4BCM - chains A and B; structure by X-ray diffraction, 2.45 A resolution.

== Chain A ==
Molecule: Cyclin-dependent kinase 2
Source organism: Homo sapiens
Notes: EC 2.7.11.22
UniProt: P24941 (CDK2_HUMAN); numbering as in UniProt (aligned over 1-298)
Amino-acid sequence (301 residues; numbered -2 to 298; the number before each row is that of its first residue; numbers below 1 keep their minus sign (Pro-2 is residue -2)):
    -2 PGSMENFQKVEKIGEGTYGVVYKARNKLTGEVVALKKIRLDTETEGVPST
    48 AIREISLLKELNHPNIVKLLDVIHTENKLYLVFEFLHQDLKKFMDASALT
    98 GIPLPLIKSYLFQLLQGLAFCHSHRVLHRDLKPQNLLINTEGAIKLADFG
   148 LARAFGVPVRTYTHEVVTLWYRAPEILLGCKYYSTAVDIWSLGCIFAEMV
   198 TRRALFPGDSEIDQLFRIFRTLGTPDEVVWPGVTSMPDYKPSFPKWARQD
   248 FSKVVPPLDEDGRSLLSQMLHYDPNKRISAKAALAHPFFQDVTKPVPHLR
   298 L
Unresolved in the structure: 38-40, 297-298
Modified / non-standard residues: Thr160 (phosphothreonine; TPO)
Construct notes: expression tag (-2 to 0)
Residues lining bound ligands: T7Z (4-(4-methyl-2-methylimino-3H-1,3-thiazol-5-yl)-2-[(4-methyl-3-morpholin-4-ylsulfonyl-phenyl)amino]pyrimidine-5-carbonitrile): Ile10, Gly11, Glu12, Gly13, Val18, Ala31, Lys33, Val64, Phe80, Glu81, Phe82, Leu83, His84, Gln85, Asp86, Lys89, Gln131, Leu134, Ala144
Reported in the primary citation:
  - binding site for T7Z: Ala31, Phe80, Asp86, Lys89, Leu134

== Chain B ==
Molecule: Cyclin-A2
Source organism: Homo sapiens
UniProt: P20248 (CCNA2_HUMAN); residues 171-432 here = UniProt positions 171-432
Amino-acid sequence (262 residues; row label = number of the first residue in the row):
   171 SVNEVPDYHEDIHTYLREMEVKCKPKVGYMKKQPDITNSMRAILVDWLVE
   221 VGEEYKLQNETLHLAVNYIDRFLSSMSVLRGKLQLVGTAAMLLASKFEEI
   271 YPPEVAEFVYITDDTYTKKQVLRMEHLVLKVLTFDLAAPTVNQFLTQYFL
   321 HQQPANCKVESLAMFLGELSLIDADPYLKYLPSVIAGAAFHLALYTVTGQ
   371 SWPESLIRKTGYTLESLKPCLMDLHQTYLKAPQHAQQSIREKYKNSKYHG
   421 VSLLNPPETLNL
Unresolved in the structure: 171-175
Residues lining bound ligands: monothioglycerol (SGM): Met189, Lys192, Cys193, Arg241, Asp305

== Chain A / chain B interface ==
Residue-residue contacts (62):
  Thr41(A) - Lys288(B)  hydrogen bond (backbone-side chain)
  Glu42(A) - Lys266(B)  hydrogen bond (backbone-side chain)
  Glu42(A) - Glu274(B)
  Glu42(A) - Val275(B)  hydrogen bond (side chain-backbone)
  Glu42(A) - Lys288(B)  salt bridge
  Gly43(A) - Lys266(B)
  Gly43(A) - Leu292(B)
  Gly43(A) - Glu295(B)
  Val44(A) - Lys266(B)  hydrogen bond (backbone-side chain)
  Val44(A) - Glu295(B)  hydrogen bond (backbone-side chain)
  Val44(A) - Leu299(B)  hydrophobic
  Ser46(A) - Lys266(B)
  Ile49(A) - Leu263(B)  hydrophobic
  Ile49(A) - Lys266(B)
  Ile49(A) - Leu306(B)  hydrophobic
  Arg50(A) - Lys266(B)
  Arg50(A) - Phe267(B)  hydrogen bond (side chain-backbone)
  Arg50(A) - Glu269(B)  hydrogen bond (side chain-backbone)
  Ile52(A) - Phe304(B)  hydrophobic
  Ser53(A) - Phe267(B)
  Ser53(A) - Phe304(B)
  Ser53(A) - Leu306(B)
  Lys56(A) - Thr303(B)  hydrogen bond (side chain-backbone)
  Lys56(A) - Asp305(B)  salt bridge
  Glu57(A) - Tyr185(B)  hydrogen bond
  Glu57(A) - Met189(B)
  Glu57(A) - Ala307(B)
  His71(A) - His296(B)  hydrogen bond
  His71(A) - Phe304(B)
  Thr72(A) - His296(B)  hydrogen bond (backbone-side chain)
  Ala116(A) - Tyr178(B)
  His119(A) - Tyr178(B)
  His119(A) - Ile182(B)
  Ser120(A) - Tyr178(B)
  Ser120(A) - Asp181(B)  hydrogen bond
  Ser120(A) - Ile182(B)
  His121(A) - Tyr185(B)
  Arg122(A) - Ile182(B)
  Arg122(A) - Tyr185(B)
  Arg122(A) - Leu186(B)
  Arg122(A) - Ala307(B)  hydrogen bond (side chain-backbone)
  Arg150(A) - Glu268(B)  salt bridge
  Ala151(A) - Phe267(B)  hydrophobic
  Phe152(A) - Ile182(B)  hydrophobic
  Val154(A) - His179(B)
  Val154(A) - Ile182(B)  hydrophobic
  Val154(A) - Thr316(B)  hydrogen bond (backbone-side chain)
  Val154(A) - Gln317(B)  hydrogen bond (backbone-backbone)
  Pro155(A) - Thr316(B)
  Arg157(A) - Gln228(B)  hydrogen bond
  Arg157(A) - Glu230(B)
  Arg157(A) - Glu268(B)  salt bridge
  Thr158(A) - Ile270(B)
  Tyr159(A) - Ile270(B)
  Thr160(A) - Glu269(B)
  Thr160(A) - Ile270(B)
  Ser276(A) - Asp177(B)  hydrogen bond
  Ser276(A) - Tyr178(B)
  Ala277(A) - Tyr178(B)  hydrogen bond (backbone-side chain)
  Lys278(A) - Asp177(B)  salt bridge
  Lys278(A) - Tyr178(B)  hydrogen bond (backbone-side chain)
  Lys278(A) - Asp181(B)  salt bridge
Interface residues without a listed pair, chain A (34 interface residues in all): Leu54, Val69, Leu76, Thr182
Interface residues without a listed pair, chain B (32 interface residues in all): Gln313, Leu320

== Summary ==
The interface between chain A and chain B involves 34 residues on one side and 32 on the other, with 19
hydrogen bonds and 6 salt bridges. Polar contacts include Glu42(A)-Lys288(B), Lys56(A)-Asp305(B) and
Arg150(A)-Glu268(B). Bound to chain A: compound T7Z. From the paper: a binding site for T7Z at Ala31(A),
Phe80(A) and Asp86(A) among others.
Chain A is Cyclin-dependent kinase 2 and chain B is Cyclin-A2, both from Homo sapiens; the structure,
Structure of CDK2 in complex with cyclin A and a 2-amino-4-heteroaryl- pyrimidine inhibitor, was determined by
X-ray diffraction, deposited together with 4BCF, 4BCH, 4BCI, 4BCJ, 4BCK, 4BCN, 4BCO and 4BCQ.
